PDB entry 5NG7 | X-ray diffraction, 1.39 A resolution | chains A and B

Chain A (and B):
Molecule: epoxide hydrolase
Notes: EC 3.3.2.10; chain B of this document is another copy of the same molecule, construct and numbering; everything in this record applies to it too
Sequence (299 residues; row label = number of the first residue in the row):
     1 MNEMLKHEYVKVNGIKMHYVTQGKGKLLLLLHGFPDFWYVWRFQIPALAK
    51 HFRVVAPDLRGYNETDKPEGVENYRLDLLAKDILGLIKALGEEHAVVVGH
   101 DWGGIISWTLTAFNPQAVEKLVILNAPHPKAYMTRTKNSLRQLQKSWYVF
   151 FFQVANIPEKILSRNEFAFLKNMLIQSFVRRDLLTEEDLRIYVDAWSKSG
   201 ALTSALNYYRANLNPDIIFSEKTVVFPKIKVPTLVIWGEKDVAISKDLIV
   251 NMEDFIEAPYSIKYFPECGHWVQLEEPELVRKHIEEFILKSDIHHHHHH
Unresolved in the structure: 1, 294-299 (chain B: 1, 292-299)
From the paper describing this entry:
  - catalytic residues: Phe-34, Asp-101, Trp-102, Tyr-148, Tyr-209, Asp-241, His-270
  - binding site for serine: Ile-244 (from molecular simulation)

How chain A and chain B interact:
Residue-residue contacts (47; chain A residue first):
  Leu-140(A) / Trp-147(B)
  Leu-140(A) / Gln-176(B)
  Leu-140(A) / Val-242(B)  hydrophobic
  Arg-141(A) / Arg-141(B)
  Arg-141(A) / Gln-144(B)
  Leu-143(A) / Trp-147(B)
  Gln-144(A) / Arg-141(B)  hydrogen bond
  Gln-144(A) / Gln-144(B)
  Gln-144(A) / Trp-147(B)
  Gln-144(A) / Val-242(B)
  Lys-145(A) / Gln-144(B)
  Trp-147(A) / Leu-140(B)
  Trp-147(A) / Leu-143(B)
  Trp-147(A) / Gln-144(B)
  Trp-147(A) / Trp-147(B)  hydrophobic
  Trp-147(A) / Phe-150(B)  hydrophobic
  Trp-147(A) / Phe-219(B)  hydrophobic
  Phe-150(A) / Trp-147(B)  hydrophobic
  Phe-150(A) / Phe-150(B)  hydrophobic
  Phe-150(A) / Phe-151(B)  hydrophobic
  Phe-151(A) / Phe-150(B)  hydrophobic
  Phe-151(A) / Pro-215(B)  hydrophobic
  Phe-151(A) / Phe-219(B)  hydrophobic
  Ile-157(A) / Pro-215(B)  hydrophobic
  Ile-157(A) / Asp-216(B)
  Lys-160(A) / Asp-216(B)  salt bridge
  Ile-161(A) / Pro-215(B)
  Ile-161(A) / Phe-219(B)  hydrophobic
  Arg-164(A) / Phe-219(B)  hydrogen bond (side chain-backbone)
  Arg-164(A) / Ser-220(B)
  Arg-164(A) / Glu-221(B)  salt bridge
  Asn-165(A) / Glu-221(B)  hydrogen bond
  Phe-169(A) / Lys-137(B)
  Phe-169(A) / Phe-219(B)  hydrophobic
  Asn-172(A) / Lys-137(B)
  Gln-176(A) / Asn-138(B)
  Pro-215(A) / Phe-151(B)  hydrophobic
  Pro-215(A) / Ile-157(B)  hydrophobic
  Asp-216(A) / Ile-157(B)
  Asp-216(A) / Lys-160(B)  salt bridge
  Phe-219(A) / Phe-151(B)  hydrophobic
  Phe-219(A) / Ile-161(B)  hydrophobic
  Phe-219(A) / Arg-164(B)  hydrogen bond (backbone-side chain)
  Glu-221(A) / Arg-164(B)  salt bridge
  Glu-221(A) / Asn-165(B)  hydrogen bond
  Val-242(A) / Leu-140(B)  hydrophobic
  Val-242(A) / Gln-144(B)
Also at the interface, not in a pair above, chain A (24 interface residues in all): Gln-153, Val-154, Met-173
Also at the interface, not in a pair above, chain B (24 interface residues in all): Lys-145, Gln-153, Val-154

Summary:
Chain A and chain B each contribute 24 residues to their interface; the contacts include 5 hydrogen bonds and
4 salt bridges. Among the polar pairs are Lys-160(A)/Asp-216(B), Arg-164(A)/Glu-221(B) and
Gln-144(A)/Arg-141(B). The paper reports catalytic residues Phe-34(A), Asp-101(A) and Trp-102(A) among others;
a binding site for serine at Ile-244(A).
Both chains are epoxide hydrolase. Entry 5NG7 (Novel epoxide hydrolases belonging to the alpha/beta hydrolases
superfamily in metagenomes from hot environments) was determined by X-ray diffraction (same publication as
5NFQ).
